PDB entry 1N64 | X-ray diffraction, 2.34 A resolution | chains L and H of the 3 polymer chains in the assembly

== Chain L ==
Name: Fab 19D9D6 light chain
From: Mus musculus
Notes: antibody fragment or engineered binder
Chain sequence (220 residues; each row starts with the number of its first residue; a row labelled like 27A-27F holds insertion residues (27A, then the next letters in order)):
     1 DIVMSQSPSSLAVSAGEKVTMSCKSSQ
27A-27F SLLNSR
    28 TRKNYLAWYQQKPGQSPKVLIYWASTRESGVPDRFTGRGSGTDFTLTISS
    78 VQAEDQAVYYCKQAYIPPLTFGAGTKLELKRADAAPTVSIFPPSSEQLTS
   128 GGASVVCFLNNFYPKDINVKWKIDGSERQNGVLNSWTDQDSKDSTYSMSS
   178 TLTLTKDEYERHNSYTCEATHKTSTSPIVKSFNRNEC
Disulfide bonds: Cys23-Cys88, Cys134-Cys194

== Chain H ==
Name: Fab 19D9D6 heavy chain
From: Mus musculus
Notes: antibody fragment or engineered binder
Chain sequence (218 residues; row label = number of the first residue in the row; a row labelled like 82A-82C holds insertion residues (82A, then the next letters in order)):
     1 QIQLVQSGPELKKPGETVKISCKASGYTFTDFSMHWVNQAPGKGLNWMGW
    51 VN
   52A T
    53 ETGEPTYADDFKGRFAFSLETSASTAYLQI
82A-82C NSL
    83 KNEDTATYFCARFLLRQY
  100A F
   101 DVWGAGTTVTVSSAKTTPPSVYPLAPGSAAQTNSMVTLGCLVKGYFPEPV
   151 TVTWNSGSLSSGVHTFPAVLQSDLYTLSSSVTVPSSTWPSETVTCNVAHP
   201 ASSTKVDKKIVPR
Disulfide bonds: Cys22-Cys92, Cys140-Cys195

== Chain L / chain H interface ==
Residue-residue contacts - 70 pairs, chain L then chain H:
  Tyr32(L) - Gln99(H)
  Tyr36(L) - Tyr100(H)
  Tyr36(L) - Phe100A(H)  hydrogen bond (side chain-backbone)
  Tyr36(L) - Trp103(H)  hydrophobic
  Gln38(L) - Gln39(H)  hydrogen bond
  Gln38(L) - Phe91(H)
  Ser43(L) - Phe91(H)
  Ser43(L) - Trp103(H)
  Ser43(L) - Gly104(H)
  Pro44(L) - Leu45(H)  hydrophobic
  Pro44(L) - Trp103(H)  hydrogen bond (backbone-side chain)
  Val46(L) - Tyr100(H)  hydrophobic
  Val46(L) - Phe100A(H)
  Tyr49(L) - Tyr100(H)  hydrophobic
  Trp50(L) - Arg98(H)
  Glu55(L) - Tyr100(H)  hydrogen bond
  Tyr87(L) - Gln39(H)
  Tyr87(L) - Lys43(H)  hydrogen bond (side chain-backbone)
  Tyr87(L) - Gly44(H)
  Tyr87(L) - Leu45(H)  hydrophobic
  Lys89(L) - Gln99(H)
  Lys89(L) - Tyr100(H)
  Lys89(L) - Phe100A(H)
  Ala91(L) - Gln99(H)
  Pro95(L) - Trp47(H)  hydrophobic
  Leu96(L) - Trp47(H)
  Leu96(L) - Phe95(H)  hydrophobic
  Leu96(L) - Phe100A(H)  hydrophobic
  Phe98(L) - Leu45(H)
  Phe98(L) - Trp47(H)
  Ser116(L) - Thr137(H)
  Phe118(L) - Leu124(H)
  Phe118(L) - Ala125(H)
  Phe118(L) - Pro126(H)
  Phe118(L) - Thr137(H)
  Ser121(L) - Tyr122(H)
  Ser121(L) - Pro123(H)
  Glu123(L) - Val121(H)
  Glu123(L) - Tyr122(H)
  Glu123(L) - Pro123(H)
  Glu123(L) - Lys208(H)  salt bridge
  Gln124(L) - Tyr122(H)
  Ser127(L) - Tyr122(H)
  Ser131(L) - Leu141(H)
  Ser131(L) - Lys143(H)
  Val133(L) - Leu124(H)  hydrophobic
  Phe135(L) - Leu124(H)  hydrophobic
  Phe135(L) - Phe166(H)  hydrophobic
  Phe135(L) - Ser178(H)
  Phe135(L) - Ser179(H)
  Phe135(L) - Ser180(H)
  Asn137(L) - Phe166(H)
  Asn137(L) - Ser180(H)  hydrogen bond
  Asn138(L) - His164(H)  hydrogen bond
  Leu160(L) - Val169(H)  hydrophobic
  Leu160(L) - Gln171(H)
  Leu160(L) - Thr176(H)
  Asn161(L) - Val169(H)
  Ser162(L) - Phe166(H)
  Ser162(L) - Pro167(H)  hydrogen bond (side chain-backbone)
  Trp163(L) - Pro167(H)
  Thr164(L) - Thr165(H)
  Thr164(L) - Phe166(H)
  Ser174(L) - His164(H)  hydrogen bond
  Ser174(L) - Phe166(H)
  Met175(L) - Phe166(H)
  Ser176(L) - Phe166(H)
  Ser176(L) - Ser178(H)  hydrogen bond
  Thr180(L) - Lys143(H)
  Lys207(L) - Gln131(H)
Also at the interface, not in a pair above, chain L (43 interface residues in all): Asp1, Ala34, Gln42, Pro119, Asp167, Glu213, Cys214
Also at the interface, not in a pair above, chain H (44 interface residues in all): His35, Val37, Asn46, Asp61, Asp101, Ala105, Gly127, Ser128, Leu138, Gly139

== In short ==
43 residues of chain L and 44 residues of chain H are in contact, with 10 hydrogen bonds and 1 salt bridge.
Polar pairs include Glu123(L)-Lys208(H), Tyr36(L)-Phe100A(H) and Gln38(L)-Gln39(H).
Here chain L is Fab 19D9D6 light chain and chain H is Fab 19D9D6 heavy chain, both from Mus musculus. Entry
1N64 (Crystal structure analysis of the immunodominant antigenic site on Hepatitis C virus protein bound to
mAb ...) was determined by X-ray diffraction (same publication as 1NLB).
